PDB entry 9G9D | electron microscopy, 2.90 A resolution | chains D and T of the 12 polymer chains in the assembly

== Chain D ==
Molecule: CRISPR system Cms endoribonuclease Csm3
Source organism: Enterococcus italicus DSM 15952
Notes: EC 3.1.-.-
UniProtKB: E6LHV5 (CSM3_ENTI1); residues 1-214 here = UniProt positions 1-214
Sequence (214 residues; row label = number of the first residue in the row):
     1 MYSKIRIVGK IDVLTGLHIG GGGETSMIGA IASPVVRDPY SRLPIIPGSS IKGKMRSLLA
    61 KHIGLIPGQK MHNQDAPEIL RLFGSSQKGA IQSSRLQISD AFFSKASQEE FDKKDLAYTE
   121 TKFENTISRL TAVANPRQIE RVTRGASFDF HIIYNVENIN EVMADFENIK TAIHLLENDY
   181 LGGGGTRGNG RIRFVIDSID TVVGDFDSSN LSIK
Not modelled in the structure: 1, 22-25, 65-73
Differences from the reference sequence: engineered mutation Ala-32 (Asp in E6LHV5)

== Chain T ==
Molecule: 47-nt RNA strand
Sequence (47 nucleotides; each row starts with the number of its first residue):
     1 CCCCCAGCGC UUCAGCGUUC UUCGGAAUGU CGCGCAUUGG CAUGGAA
Not modelled in the structure: 1-7, 43-47

== Interface between chain D and chain T ==
Pairs across the interface - 13 pairs, chain D then chain T:
  Ile-28(D) / G32(T)  sugar contact
  Ile-28(D) / C33(T)  phosphate contact
  Gly-29(D) / G32(T)  sugar contact
  Gly-29(D) / C33(T)  hydrogen bond to the phosphate
  Ala-134(D) / C31(T)  hydrogen bond to the sugar
  Asn-135(D) / C31(T)  hydrogen bond to the sugar
  Asn-135(D) / G32(T)  sugar contact
  Asn-135(D) / C33(T)  hydrogen bond to the sugar
  Asn-135(D) / G34(T)  sugar contact
  Pro-136(D) / C31(T)  base contact
  Pro-136(D) / G32(T)  sugar contact
  Pro-136(D) / C33(T)  sugar contact
  Arg-137(D) / C33(T)  base contact
Other interface residues (no listed pair), chain D (10 interface residues in all): Met-27, Ala-30, Ala-32, Ser-33

== In short ==
The interface between chain D and chain T involves 10 residues on one side and 4 on the other, with 4 hydrogen
bonds. Among the polar pairs are Ala-134(D)/C31(T), Asn-135(D)/C31(T) and Asn-135(D)/C33(T).
Chain D is CRISPR system Cms endoribonuclease Csm3 (Enterococcus italicus DSM 15952) and chain T is a 47-nt
RNA strand; the structure, CryoEM structure of Enterococcus italicus Csm-crRNA-CTR (4.3) complex, was
determined by electron microscopy together with 9G9A, 9G9B, 9G9C, 9G9E, 9G9F, 9G9G and 4 further entries from
the same study.
